8USX - chains C and D of the 4 polymer chains in the assembly; structure by electron microscopy, 4.10 A resolution (low resolution: residue-level contacts below are approximate; hydrogen-bond / salt-bridge calls are withheld).

Chain C:
Name: Glutamate receptor ionotropic, NMDA 1
From: Homo sapiens
UniProtKB: Q05586 (NMDZ1_HUMAN); numbering as in UniProt (aligned over 23-843)
Amino-acid sequence (847 residues; each row starts with the number of its first residue):
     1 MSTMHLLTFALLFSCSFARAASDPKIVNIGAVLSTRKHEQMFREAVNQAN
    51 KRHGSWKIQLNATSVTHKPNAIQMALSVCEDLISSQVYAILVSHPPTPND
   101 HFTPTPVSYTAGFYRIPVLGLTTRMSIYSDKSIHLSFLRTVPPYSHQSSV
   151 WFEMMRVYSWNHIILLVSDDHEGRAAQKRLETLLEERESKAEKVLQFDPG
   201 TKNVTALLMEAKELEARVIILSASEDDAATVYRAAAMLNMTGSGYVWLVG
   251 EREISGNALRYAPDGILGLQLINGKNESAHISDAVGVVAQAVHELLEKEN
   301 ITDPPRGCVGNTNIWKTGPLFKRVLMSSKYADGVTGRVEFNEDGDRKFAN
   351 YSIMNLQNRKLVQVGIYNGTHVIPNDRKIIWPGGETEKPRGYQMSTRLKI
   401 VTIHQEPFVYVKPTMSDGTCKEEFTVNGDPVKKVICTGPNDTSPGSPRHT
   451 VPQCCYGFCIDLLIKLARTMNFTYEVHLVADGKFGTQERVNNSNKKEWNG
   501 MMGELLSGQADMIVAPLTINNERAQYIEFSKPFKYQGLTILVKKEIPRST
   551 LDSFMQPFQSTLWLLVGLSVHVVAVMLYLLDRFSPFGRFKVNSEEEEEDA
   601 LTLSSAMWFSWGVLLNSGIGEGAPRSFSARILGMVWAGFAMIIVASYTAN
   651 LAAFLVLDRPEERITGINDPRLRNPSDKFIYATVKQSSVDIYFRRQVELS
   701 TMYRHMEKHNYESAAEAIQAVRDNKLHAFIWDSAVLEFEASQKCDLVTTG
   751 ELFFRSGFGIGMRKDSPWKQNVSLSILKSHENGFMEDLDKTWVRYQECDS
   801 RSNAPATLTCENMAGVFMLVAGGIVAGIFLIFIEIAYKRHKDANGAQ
Disordered / not traced: 1-24, 580-602, 615-627, 799-847
Disulfide bonds: Cys420-Cys454, Cys436-Cys455
Construct notes: initiating methionine (1); expression tag (2-22, 844-847); conflict Met415 (Leu in Q05586), Cys810 (Phe in Q05586)
UniProt features mapped onto this chain:
  - region: Leu603 to Pro624 (Pore-forming)
  - binding site (glycine): Pro516, Thr518, Arg523, Ser688, Asp732
  - glycosylation (N-linked (GlcNAc...) asparagine): Asn61, Asn203, Asn239, Asn276, Asn300, Asn350, Asn368, Asn440, Asn471, Asn491, Asn674, Asn771
  - natural variant: Arg217 (R217W: In NDHMSR), Asp227 (D227H: In NDHMSR; uncertain significance), Arg306 (R306Q: Found in a patient with schizophrenia; uncertain significance), Asp552 (D552E: In NDHMSD), Pro557 (P557R: In NDHMSD), Ser560 (S560SS: In NDHMSD), Gly618 (G618R: In NDHMSD), Gly620 (G620R: In NDHMSD), Ala637 (A637S: In NDHMSD; uncertain significance; A637V: In NDHMSD; uncertain significance), Gly638 (G638A: In NDHMSD; G638V: In NDHMSD), Met641 (M641I: In NDHMSD; M641L: In NDHMSD; M641V: In NDHMSD), Ile642 (I642T: In NDHMSD; uncertain significance), 13 further natural variant entries in UniProt
  - mutagenesis: Ile642 (I642L: Slight decrease in glutamate and glycine agonist potency; mutant channels are activated at 2-fold higher glutamate and glycine concentrations), Val644 (V644M: Increase in glutamate and glycine agonist potency; mutant channels are activated lower glutamate and glycine concentrations), Ala653 (A653G: Increase in glutamate and glycine agonist potency; mutant channels are activated lower glutamate and glycine concentrations), Met813 (M813V: Slight decrease in glycine agonist potency; no effect on glutamate agonist potency)

Chain D:
Name: Glutamate receptor ionotropic, NMDA 3A
From: Homo sapiens
UniProtKB: Q8TCU5 (NMD3A_HUMAN); numbering as in UniProt (aligned over 38-967)
Amino-acid sequence (939 residues; each row starts with the number of its first residue):
    38 CQILKRIGHAVRVGAVHLQPWTTAPRAASRAPDDSRAGAQRDEPEPGTRR
    88 SPAPSPGARWLGSTLHGRGPPGSRKPGEGARAEALWPRDALLFAVDNLNR
   138 VEGLLPYNLSLEVVMAIEAGLGDLPLLPFSSPSSPWSSDPFSFLQSVCHT
   188 VVVQGVSALLAFPQSQGEMMELDLVSLVLHIPVISIVRHEFPRESQNPLH
   238 LQLSLENSLSSDADVTVSILTMNNWYNFSLLLCQEDWNITDFLLLTQNNS
   288 KFHLGSIINITANLPSTQDLLSFLQIQLESIKNSTPTVVMFGCDMESIRR
   338 IFEITTQFGVMPPELRWVLGDSQNVEELRTEGLPLGLIAHGKTTQSVFEH
   388 YVQDAMELVARAVATATMIQPELALIPSTMNCMEVETTNLTSGQYLSRFL
   438 ANTTFRGLSGSIRVKGSTIVSSENNFFIWNLQHDPMGKPMWTRLGSWQGG
   488 KIVMDYGIWPEQAQRHKTHFQHPSKLHLRVVTLIEHPFVFTREVDDEGLC
   538 PAGQLCLDPMTNDSSTLDSLFSSLHSSNDTVPIKFKKCCYGYCIDLLEKI
   588 AEDMNFDFDLYIVGDGKYGAWKNGHWTGLVGDLLRGTAHMAVTSFSINTA
   638 RSQVIDFTSPFFSTSLGILVRTRDTAAPIGAFMWPLHWCMWLGIFVALHI
   688 TAVFLTLYEWKSPFGLTPKGRNRSKVFSFSSALNICYALLFGRTVAIKPP
   738 KCWTGRFLMNLWAIFCMFCLSTYTANLAAVMVGEKIYEELSGIHDPKLHH
   788 PSQGFRFGTVRESSAEDYVRQSFPEMHEYMRRYNVPATPDGVEYLKNDPE
   838 KLDAFIMDKALLDYEVSIDADCKLLTVGKPFAIEGYGIGLPPNSPLTANI
   888 SELISQYKSHGFMDMLHDKWYRVVPCGKRSFAVTETLQMGIKHFSGLFVL
   938 LCIGFGLSILTTIGEHIVYRLLLPRIKNKSTETSQVAPA
Disordered / not traced: 57-123, 494-510, 661-739, 914-925, 956-976
Disulfide bonds: Cys537-Cys575, Cys543-Cys576, Cys859-Cys913
Construct notes: conflict Cys676 (Thr in Q8TCU5); expression tag (968-976)

How chain C and chain D interact:
Pairs across the interface (9):
  Tyr109(C) - Glu231(D)
  Phe113(C) - Pro229(D)
  Cys308(C) - Gln203(D)
  Arg489(C) - Ser896(D)
  Arg489(C) - His897(D)
  Ala649(C) - Leu764(D)
  Ala653(C) - Met768(D)
  Val697(C) - Ser650(D)
  Glu698(C) - Ile870(D)
Interface residues without a listed pair, chain C (12 interface residues in all): Val309, Thr312, Asn668, Arg673
Interface residues without a listed pair, chain D (16 interface residues in all): Gln201, Ser202, Thr761, Ala765, Lys846, Gly865, Pro867

In short:
Chain C and chain D form an interface of 12 and 16 residues respectively. UniProt lists 5 glycine-binding
residues and 4 mutagenesis sites on chain C.
Chain C is Glutamate receptor ionotropic, NMDA 1 and chain D is Glutamate receptor ionotropic, NMDA 3A, both
from Homo sapiens; the structure, Glycine-bound GluN1a-3A NMDA receptor, was determined by electron microscopy
together with 8USW and 8UUE from the same study.
